3VIQ - chains A and B; structure by X-ray diffraction, 2.20 A resolution.

# Chain A
Name: Swi5-dependent recombination DNA repair protein 1
Source organism: Schizosaccharomyces pombe
Notes: fragment: C-terminal domain
UniProt: Q9USV1 (SFR1_SCHPO); residues 181-299 here = UniProt positions 181-299
Amino-acid sequence (122 residues; row label = number of the first residue in the row):
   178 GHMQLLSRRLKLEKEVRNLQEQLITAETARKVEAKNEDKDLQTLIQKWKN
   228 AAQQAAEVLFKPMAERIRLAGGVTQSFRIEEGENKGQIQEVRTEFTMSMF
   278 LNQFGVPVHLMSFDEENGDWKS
Construct notes: expression tag (178-180)

# Chain B
Name: Mating-type switching protein swi5
Source organism: Schizosaccharomyces pombe
UniProt: Q9UUB7 (SWI5_SCHPO); residues 1-85 here = UniProt positions 1-85
Amino-acid sequence (85 residues; row label = number of the first residue in the row):
     1 MEKSQLESRVHLLEQQKEQLESSLQDALAKLKNRDAKQTVQKHIDLLHTY
    51 NEIRDIALGMIGKVAEHEKCTSVELFDRFGVNGSE

# How chain A and chain B interact
Residue-residue contacts - 86 pairs, chain A then chain B:
  Gly178(A) - Lys3(B)  hydrogen bond (backbone-side chain)
  His179(A) - Leu6(B)
  Leu182(A) - Lys3(B)
  Leu182(A) - Leu6(B)  hydrophobic
  Leu182(A) - Glu7(B)
  Leu182(A) - Val10(B)
  Leu183(A) - Leu6(B)
  Arg185(A) - Val10(B)
  Arg185(A) - Glu14(B)  salt bridge
  Arg186(A) - Leu6(B)
  Arg186(A) - Leu13(B)
  Leu189(A) - Val10(B)
  Leu189(A) - Leu13(B)  hydrophobic
  Leu189(A) - Glu14(B)
  Leu189(A) - Lys17(B)
  Glu190(A) - Leu13(B)
  Glu192(A) - Lys17(B)  salt bridge
  Val193(A) - Gln16(B)
  Val193(A) - Leu20(B)  hydrophobic
  Leu196(A) - Lys17(B)
  Leu196(A) - Glu21(B)
  Leu196(A) - Leu24(B)  hydrophobic
  Gln197(A) - Gln16(B)
  Gln197(A) - Leu20(B)
  Gln199(A) - Leu24(B)
  Leu200(A) - Ser23(B)
  Leu200(A) - Leu24(B)  hydrophobic
  Thr202(A) - Ala36(B)
  Thr202(A) - Lys37(B)
  Thr202(A) - Val40(B)
  Ala203(A) - Ala27(B)  hydrophobic
  Ala203(A) - Leu28(B)  hydrophobic
  Ala203(A) - Leu31(B)
  Ala203(A) - Ala36(B)  hydrophobic
  Ala206(A) - Leu31(B)
  Ala206(A) - Ala36(B)  hydrophobic
  Ala206(A) - Val40(B)
  Arg207(A) - Lys30(B)
  Arg207(A) - Leu31(B)
  Val209(A) - Thr39(B)
  Val209(A) - His43(B)
  Glu210(A) - Leu31(B)
  Glu210(A) - Lys32(B)  hydrogen bond (side chain-backbone)
  Glu210(A) - Asn33(B)  hydrogen bond (side chain-backbone)
  Glu214(A) - His43(B)  salt bridge
  Asp215(A) - Lys42(B)
  Asp215(A) - His43(B)
  Asp215(A) - Leu46(B)
  Leu218(A) - His43(B)
  Leu218(A) - Leu46(B)  hydrophobic
  Leu218(A) - Leu47(B)
  Leu218(A) - Tyr50(B)  hydrophobic
  Gln219(A) - Lys42(B)
  Gln219(A) - Leu46(B)
  Leu221(A) - Tyr50(B)  hydrophobic
  Leu221(A) - Glu85(B)
  Ile222(A) - Leu46(B)
  Ile222(A) - Thr49(B)
  Ile222(A) - Tyr50(B)  hydrophobic
  Lys224(A) - Glu85(B)
  Trp225(A) - Tyr50(B)
  Trp225(A) - Ile53(B)
  Trp225(A) - Arg54(B)
  Trp225(A) - Ala57(B)  hydrophobic
  Trp225(A) - Val81(B)  hydrophobic
  Trp225(A) - Glu85(B)  hydrogen bond (side chain-backbone)
  Lys226(A) - Ile53(B)
  Ala228(A) - Phe79(B)
  Ala229(A) - Ile53(B)  hydrophobic
  Ala229(A) - Ala57(B)
  Ala229(A) - Met60(B)
  Gln231(A) - Arg78(B)  hydrogen bond (side chain-backbone)
  Gln231(A) - Phe79(B)
  Ala232(A) - Met60(B)  hydrophobic
  Ala232(A) - Phe79(B)
  Ala233(A) - Met60(B)  hydrophobic
  Val235(A) - Arg78(B)
  Leu236(A) - Met60(B)
  Leu236(A) - Lys63(B)
  Leu236(A) - Val64(B)  hydrophobic
  Leu236(A) - His67(B)
  Val283(A) - Ile56(B)  hydrophobic
  Leu287(A) - Thr49(B)
  Leu287(A) - Glu52(B)
  Leu287(A) - Ile56(B)  hydrophobic
  Met288(A) - Ile53(B)  hydrophobic
Also at the interface, not in a pair above, chain A (45 interface residues in all): Thr205, Phe277, Leu278, Phe281, Gly282, Pro284
Also at the interface, not in a pair above, chain B (45 interface residues in all): Met1, Leu58, Ile61, Asn82

# In short
The chain A/chain B interface involves 45 residues from each chain, with 5 hydrogen bonds and 3 salt bridges.
Polar contacts include Arg185(A)-Glu14(B), Glu192(A)-Lys17(B) and Glu214(A)-His43(B).
Here chain A is Swi5-dependent recombination DNA repair protein 1 and chain B is Mating-type switching protein
swi5, both from Schizosaccharomyces pombe. Entry 3VIQ (Crystal structure of Swi5-Sfr1 complex from fission
yeast) was determined by X-ray diffraction together with 3VIR from the same study.
